Entry 8HPO (electron microscopy, 2.60 A resolution); this record covers chains D and H of the 11 polymer chains in the assembly.

== Chain D ==
Protein: Transcriptional regulatory protein SDS3
Source organism: Saccharomyces cerevisiae (strain ATCC 204508 / S288c)
UniProt: P40505 (SDS3_YEAST); numbering as in UniProt (aligned over 1-327)
Sequence (327 residues; row label = number of the first residue in the row):
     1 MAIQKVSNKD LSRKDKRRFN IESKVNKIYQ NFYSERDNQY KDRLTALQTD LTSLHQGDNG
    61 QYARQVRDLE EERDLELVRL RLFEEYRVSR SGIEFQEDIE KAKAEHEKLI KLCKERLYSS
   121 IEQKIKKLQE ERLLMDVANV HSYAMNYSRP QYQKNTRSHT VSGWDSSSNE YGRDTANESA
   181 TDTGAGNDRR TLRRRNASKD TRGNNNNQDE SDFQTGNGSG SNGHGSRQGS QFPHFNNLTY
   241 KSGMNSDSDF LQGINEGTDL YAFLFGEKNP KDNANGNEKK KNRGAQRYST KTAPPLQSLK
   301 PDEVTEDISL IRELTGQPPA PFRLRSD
Not modelled in the structure: 1-13, 142-287, 325-327
Modified positions: Ser309 (phosphoserine; SEP)
UniProt features mapped onto this chain:
  - modified residue (Phosphoserine): Ser166, Ser211

== Chain H ==
Protein: Transcriptional regulatory protein DEP1
Source organism: Saccharomyces cerevisiae (strain ATCC 204508 / S288c)
UniProt: P31385 (DEP1_YEAST); numbering as in UniProt (aligned over 1-405)
Sequence (405 residues; numbered 1 to 405; the number before each row is that of its first residue):
     1 MSQQTPQESE QTTAKEQDLD QESVLSNIDF NTDLNHNLNL SEYCISSDAG TEKMDSDEEK
    61 SLANLPELKY APKLSSLVKQ ETLTESLKRP HEDEKEAIDE AKKMKVPGEN EDESKEEEKS
   121 QELEEAIDSK EKSTDARDEQ GDEGDNEEEN NEEDNENENE HTAPPALVMP SPIEMEEQRM
   181 TALKEITDIE YKFAQLRQKL YDNQLVRLQT ELQMCLEGSH PELQVYYSKI AAIRDYKLHR
   241 AYQRQKYELS CINTETIATR TFIHQDFHKK VTDLRARLLN RTTQTWYDIN KERRDMDIVI
   301 PDVNYHVPIK LDNKTLSCIT GYASAAQLCY PGEPVAEDLA CESIEYRYRA NPVDKLEVIV
   361 DRMRLNNEIS DLEGLRKYFH SFPGAPELNP LRDSEINDDF HQWAQ
Not modelled in the structure: 1-170, 404-405
UniProt features mapped onto this chain:
  - modified residue (Phosphoserine): Ser56, Ser120, Ser370

== Chain D / chain H interface ==
Residue-residue contacts (63; chain D residue first):
  Tyr33(D) - Met296(H)
  Arg36(D) - Arg293(H)
  Arg36(D) - Met296(H)
  Asp37(D) - Arg293(H)  salt bridge
  Tyr40(D) - Asn290(H)  hydrogen bond
  Tyr40(D) - Arg293(H)
  Leu44(D) - Trp286(H)
  Leu47(D) - Trp286(H)  hydrophobic
  Leu51(D) - Leu279(H)  hydrophobic
  Leu51(D) - Thr282(H)
  Leu51(D) - Thr283(H)
  Leu54(D) - Arg275(H)
  Leu54(D) - Leu279(H)  hydrophobic
  His55(D) - Leu279(H)
  Gln56(D) - Arg275(H)
  Tyr62(D) - Leu274(H)  hydrophobic
  Tyr62(D) - Arg275(H)  hydrogen bond
  Tyr62(D) - Leu278(H)  hydrophobic
  Gln65(D) - Leu274(H)
  Leu69(D) - Phe267(H)
  Leu69(D) - Lys270(H)
  Leu69(D) - Val271(H)  hydrophobic
  Glu70(D) - Phe267(H)
  Arg73(D) - Ile263(H)
  Arg73(D) - Phe267(H)
  Glu76(D) - Ile263(H)
  Leu80(D) - Thr256(H)
  Leu80(D) - Thr259(H)
  Leu80(D) - Arg260(H)
  Glu84(D) - Thr256(H)  hydrogen bond
  Arg87(D) - Ile252(H)
  Arg87(D) - Glu255(H)  salt bridge
  Ser91(D) - Arg244(H)  hydrogen bond (backbone-side chain)
  Ser91(D) - Gln245(H)  hydrogen bond (backbone-side chain)
  Ser91(D) - Glu248(H)
  Gly92(D) - Gln245(H)
  Glu94(D) - Arg244(H)
  Phe95(D) - Ala241(H)
  Phe95(D) - Arg244(H)
  Phe95(D) - Gln245(H)
  Asp98(D) - Ala241(H)
  Ile99(D) - Leu238(H)  hydrophobic
  Lys103(D) - Leu238(H)
  His106(D) - Ile230(H)
  His106(D) - Arg234(H)
  Leu109(D) - Ile230(H)  hydrophobic
  Ile110(D) - Ile230(H)  hydrophobic
  Lys114(D) - Tyr227(H)
  Leu117(D) - Glu222(H)
  Leu117(D) - Tyr226(H)  hydrophobic
  Tyr118(D) - Cys215(H)  hydrogen bond
  Tyr118(D) - His220(H)  hydrogen bond
  Tyr118(D) - Glu222(H)
  Glu122(D) - Leu212(H)
  Lys124(D) - Leu208(H)
  Ile125(D) - Leu208(H)  hydrophobic
  Leu128(D) - Tyr201(H)  hydrophobic
  Leu128(D) - Gln204(H)
  Leu128(D) - Leu205(H)  hydrophobic
  Arg132(D) - Arg197(H)
  Arg132(D) - Gln198(H)  hydrogen bond
  Arg132(D) - Tyr201(H)
  Met135(D) - Arg197(H)  hydrogen bond
Interface residues without a listed pair, chain D (47 interface residues in all): Phe32, Asp50, Gly57, Gln61, Val66, Leu77, Val88, Ala102, Glu115
Interface residues without a listed pair, chain H (48 interface residues in all): Gln209, Leu216, Ala231, Lys237, Tyr242, Leu249, Cys251, His264, Thr285, Ile289

== In short ==
The interface between chain D and chain H involves 47 residues on one side and 48 on the other, with 9
hydrogen bonds and 2 salt bridges. Polar contacts include Asp37(D)-Arg293(H), Arg87(D)-Glu255(H) and
Tyr40(D)-Asn290(H).
Here chain D is Transcriptional regulatory protein SDS3 and chain H is Transcriptional regulatory protein
DEP1, both from Saccharomyces cerevisiae (strain ATCC 204508 / S288c). Entry 8HPO (Cryo-EM structure of a
SIN3/HDAC complex from budding yeast) was determined by electron microscopy.
